Entry 9DHP (electron microscopy, 4.18 A resolution (low resolution: residue-level contacts below are approximate; hydrogen-bond / salt-bridge calls are withheld)); this record covers chains A and B of the 8 polymer chains in the assembly.

== Chain A (and B) ==
Protein: Isoform Flip of Glutamate receptor 2
From: Rattus norvegicus
Notes: chain B of this document is another copy of the same molecule, construct and numbering; everything in this record applies to it too
UniProtKB: P19491 (GRIA2_RAT), isoform P19491-2; residues 391-820 here correspond to UniProt positions 412-841 (UniProt number = residue number + 21)
Amino-acid sequence (430 residues; each row starts with the number of its first residue):
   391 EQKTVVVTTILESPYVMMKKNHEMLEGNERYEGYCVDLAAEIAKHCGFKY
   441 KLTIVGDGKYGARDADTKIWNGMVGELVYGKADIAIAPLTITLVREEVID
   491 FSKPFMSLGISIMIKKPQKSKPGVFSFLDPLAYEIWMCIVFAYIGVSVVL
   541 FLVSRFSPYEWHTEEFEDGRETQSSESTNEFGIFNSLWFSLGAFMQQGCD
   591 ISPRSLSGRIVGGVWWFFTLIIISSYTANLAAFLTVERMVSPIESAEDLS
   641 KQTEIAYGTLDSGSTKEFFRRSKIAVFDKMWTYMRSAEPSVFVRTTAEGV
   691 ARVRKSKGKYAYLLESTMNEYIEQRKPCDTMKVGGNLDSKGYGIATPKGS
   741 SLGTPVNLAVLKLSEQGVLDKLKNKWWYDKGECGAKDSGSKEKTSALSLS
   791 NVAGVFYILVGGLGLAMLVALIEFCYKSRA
Unresolved in the structure: 550-564, 776-784 (chain B: 550-564, 820)
Disulfide bonds: Cys-718/Cys-773
Differences from the reference sequence: conflict Gln-392 (Asn413 in P19491)
Curated features (UniProtKB/Swiss-Prot):
  - binding site (L-glutamate): Pro-478, Thr-480, Arg-485, Ser-654, Thr-655, Glu-705
  - site: Arg-453 (Interaction with the cone snail toxin Con-ikot-ikot), Ile-633 (Crucial to convey clamshell closure to channel opening), Arg-660 (Interaction with the cone snail toxin Con-ikot-ikot), Lys-752 (Interaction with the cone snail toxin Con-ikot-ikot)
  - modified residue (Phosphoserine): Ser-662, Ser-696
  - lipidation (S-palmitoyl cysteine): Cys-589, Cys-815

== Interface between chain A and chain B ==
Pairs across the interface - 53 pairs, chain A then chain B:
  Asp-519(A) / Lys-783(B)
  Asp-519(A) / Ala-786(B)
  Ala-522(A) / Leu-787(B)
  Ile-525(A) / Leu-789(B)
  Cys-528(A) / Phe-796(B)
  Ala-532(A) / Phe-796(B)
  Ala-532(A) / Leu-799(B)
  Val-543(A) / Ala-810(B)
  Val-543(A) / Phe-814(B)
  Phe-546(A) / Ala-810(B)
  Phe-546(A) / Phe-814(B)
  Ala-583(A) / Gln-587(B)
  Gln-586(A) / Met-585(B)
  Gln-586(A) / Gln-586(B)
  Gln-586(A) / Gln-587(B)
  Ser-592(A) / Asp-590(B)
  Arg-594(A) / Asp-590(B)
  Ser-595(A) / Glu-813(B)
  Leu-596(A) / Phe-574(B)
  Leu-596(A) / Glu-813(B)
  Ser-597(A) / Ala-806(B)
  Ser-597(A) / Glu-813(B)
  Arg-599(A) / Phe-574(B)
  Arg-599(A) / Trp-578(B)
  Ile-600(A) / Ala-806(B)
  Val-601(A) / Ala-806(B)
  Gly-603(A) / Leu-581(B)
  Gly-603(A) / Met-585(B)
  Val-604(A) / Leu-799(B)
  Trp-606(A) / Trp-578(B)
  Trp-606(A) / Gly-582(B)
  Trp-606(A) / Met-585(B)
  Trp-606(A) / Gln-587(B)
  Phe-607(A) / Phe-517(B)
  Phe-607(A) / Met-585(B)
  Phe-607(A) / Ile-798(B)
  Phe-608(A) / Val-795(B)
  Phe-608(A) / Phe-796(B)
  Leu-610(A) / Met-585(B)
  Leu-610(A) / Gln-587(B)
  Ile-612(A) / Val-792(B)
  Ser-614(A) / Tyr-616(B)
  Ser-614(A) / Thr-617(B)
  Ala-618(A) / Thr-617(B)
  Ala-618(A) / Ala-621(B)
  Asn-619(A) / Leu-787(B)
  Ala-622(A) / Leu-624(B)
  Ala-622(A) / Thr-625(B)
  Phe-623(A) / Lys-783(B)
  Thr-625(A) / Thr-625(B)
  Val-626(A) / Glu-782(B)
  Met-629(A) / Lys-781(B)
  Ser-676(A) / Asp-769(B)
Interface residues without a listed pair, chain A (44 interface residues in all): Pro-520, Leu-521, Glu-524, Val-536, Val-539, Leu-542, Pro-593, Trp-605, Ile-611, Ser-615, Thr-672
Interface residues without a listed pair, chain B (37 interface residues in all): Asn-575, Leu-620, Ser-788, Gly-802, Leu-803, Leu-805, Met-807

== Summary ==
The interface between chain A and chain B involves 44 residues on one side and 37 on the other. From UniProt:
6 L-glutamate-binding residues on chain A.
Chain A and chain B are both Isoform Flip of Glutamate receptor 2 (Rattus norvegicus); the structure, Resting
state 1 of the GluA2-gamma2 complex, was determined by electron microscopy (same publication as 9DHQ, 9DHR,
9DHS, 9DHT, 9MRK, 9MRL, 9MRM and 9MRN).
